1RAH - chains B and D of the 4 polymer chains in the assembly; structure by X-ray diffraction, 2.50 A resolution.

== Chain B (and D) ==
Molecule: Aspartate carbamoyltransferase regulatory chain
Organism: Escherichia coli
Notes: chain D of this document is another copy of the same molecule, construct and numbering; everything in this record applies to it too
Reference sequence: P0A7F3 (PYRI_ECOLI); numbering as in UniProt (aligned over 1-153)
Sequence (153 residues; numbered 1 to 153; the number before each row is that of its first residue):
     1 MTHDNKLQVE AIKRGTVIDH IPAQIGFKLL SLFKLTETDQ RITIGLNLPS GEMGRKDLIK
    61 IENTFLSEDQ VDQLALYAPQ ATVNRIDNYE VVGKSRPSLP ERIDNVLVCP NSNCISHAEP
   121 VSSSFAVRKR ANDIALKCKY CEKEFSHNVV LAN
Ion coordination: Zn2+: Cys109, Cys114, Cys138, Cys141
Small-molecule neighbours: CTP (cytidine-5'-triphosphate): Val9, Glu10, Ala11, Ile12, Val17, Asp19, His20, Leu58, Lys60, Thr82, Asn84, Ile86, Tyr89, Glu90, Val91, Lys94
UniProt features mapped onto this chain:
  - binding site (Zn(2+)): Cys109, Cys114, Cys138, Cys141

== Chain B / chain D interface ==
Residue-residue contacts (54):
  Met1(B) - Thr2(D)
  Met1(B) - Asp4(D)
  Met1(B) - Leu7(D)  hydrophobic
  Thr2(B) - Leu7(D)
  His3(B) - Leu7(D)
  Asp4(B) - Leu7(D)  hydrogen bond (backbone-backbone)
  Asp4(B) - Gln8(D)
  Asp4(B) - Val9(D)
  Asn5(B) - Gln8(D)  hydrogen bond (backbone-backbone)
  Asn5(B) - Glu10(D)
  Lys6(B) - Glu10(D)  hydrogen bond (backbone-side chain)
  Lys6(B) - Ala11(D)
  Lys6(B) - Ile12(D)
  Lys6(B) - Arg41(D)
  Lys6(B) - Glu62(D)  salt bridge
  Leu7(B) - Arg41(D)
  Val9(B) - Glu10(D)
  Gln24(B) - Thr36(D)
  Gln24(B) - Thr38(D)  hydrogen bond (side chain-backbone)
  Phe27(B) - Phe27(D)  hydrophobic
  Phe27(B) - Leu30(D)  hydrophobic
  Phe27(B) - Ser31(D)
  Phe27(B) - Thr36(D)
  Leu30(B) - Phe27(D)  hydrophobic
  Ser31(B) - Phe27(D)
  Thr36(B) - Gln24(D)
  Thr36(B) - Phe27(D)
  Thr36(B) - Leu46(D)
  Thr38(B) - Gln24(D)
  Thr38(B) - Asn47(D)  hydrogen bond (backbone-side chain)
  Asp39(B) - Asn47(D)
  Asp39(B) - Arg55(D)  salt bridge
  Gln40(B) - Leu46(D)
  Gln40(B) - Asn47(D)  hydrogen bond (backbone-side chain)
  Arg41(B) - Leu46(D)
  Arg41(B) - Asn47(D)
  Arg41(B) - Leu48(D)
  Arg41(B) - Pro49(D)
  Ile42(B) - Gly45(D)
  Ile42(B) - Leu46(D)  hydrogen bond (backbone-backbone)
  Thr43(B) - Ile44(D)
  Ile44(B) - Thr43(D)
  Ile44(B) - Ile44(D)  hydrogen bond (backbone-backbone)
  Gly45(B) - Ile42(D)
  Leu46(B) - Thr36(D)
  Leu46(B) - Arg41(D)
  Leu46(B) - Ile42(D)  hydrogen bond (backbone-backbone)
  Asn47(B) - Thr38(D)  hydrogen bond (side chain-backbone)
  Asn47(B) - Asp39(D)  hydrogen bond (side chain-backbone)
  Asn47(B) - Gln40(D)  hydrogen bond (side chain-backbone)
  Asn47(B) - Arg41(D)
  Leu48(B) - Arg41(D)
  Pro49(B) - Arg41(D)
  Arg55(B) - Asp39(D)  salt bridge
Also at the interface, not in a pair above, chain B (27 interface residues in all): Glu37
Also at the interface, not in a pair above, chain D (29 interface residues in all): Lys6, Glu37

== Overview ==
27 residues of chain B face 29 of chain D across their interface, with 12 hydrogen bonds and 3 salt bridges.
Polar pairs include Lys6(B)-Glu62(D), Asp39(B)-Arg55(D) and Lys6(B)-Glu10(D). Ligands of chain B: CTP. Curated
annotation (UniProt) lists 4 Zn2+-binding residues on chain B.
Both chains are Aspartate carbamoyltransferase regulatory chain (Escherichia coli). Entry 1RAH (Crystal
structure of ctp-ligated T state aspartate transcarbamoylase at 2.5 angstroms resolution: implications for
atcase mutants ...) was determined by X-ray diffraction (same publication as 1RAA, 1RAB, 1RAC, 1RAD, 1RAE,
1RAF, 1RAG and 1RAI).
